PDB entry 7F1Q | electron microscopy, 2.90 A resolution | chains A and B of the 4 polymer chains in the assembly

[Chain A]
Name: Guanine nucleotide-binding protein G(i) subunit alpha-1
Source organism: Homo sapiens
UniProt: P63096 (GNAI1_HUMAN); residues 1-354 here = UniProt positions 1-354
Sequence (354 residues; numbered 1 to 354; the number before each row is that of its first residue):
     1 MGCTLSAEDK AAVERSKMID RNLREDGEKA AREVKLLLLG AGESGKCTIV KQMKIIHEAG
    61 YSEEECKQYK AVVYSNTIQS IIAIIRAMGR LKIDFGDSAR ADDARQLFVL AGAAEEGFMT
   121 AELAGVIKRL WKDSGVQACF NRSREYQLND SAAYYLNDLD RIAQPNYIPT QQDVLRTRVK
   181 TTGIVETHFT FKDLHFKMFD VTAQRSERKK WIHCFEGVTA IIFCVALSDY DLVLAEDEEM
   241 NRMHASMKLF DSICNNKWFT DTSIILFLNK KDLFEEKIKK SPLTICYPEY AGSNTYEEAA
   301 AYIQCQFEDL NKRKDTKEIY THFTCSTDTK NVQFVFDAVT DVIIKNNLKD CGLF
Not modelled in the structure: 1-5, 56-181, 234-240
Differences from the reference sequence: engineered mutation Cys-47 (Ser in P63096), Thr-202 (Gly in P63096), Ala-203 (Gly in P63096), Ala-245 (Glu in P63096), Ser-326 (Ala in P63096)
Swiss-Prot annotation at these positions:
  - region: Lys-35 to Lys-46, Thr-48 (G1 motif), Asp-173 to Thr-181 (G2 motif), Phe-196 to Val-201, Gln-204, Arg-205 (G3 motif), Ile-265 to Asp-272 (G4 motif), Thr-324, Cys-325, Thr-327 to Thr-329 (G5 motif)
  - binding site (GTP): Glu-43 to Lys-46, Thr-48, Ser-151, Leu-175 to Thr-181, Asp-200, Val-201, Gln-204, Asn-269 to Asp-272
  - binding site (Mg(2+)): Thr-181
  - modified residue: Arg-178 (ADP-ribosylarginine), Gln-204 (Deamidated glutamine), Cys-351 (ADP-ribosylcysteine)
  - lipidation: Gly-2 (N-myristoyl glycine), Cys-3 (S-palmitoyl cysteine)
  - natural variant: Gly-40 (G40C: In NEDHISB; G40R: In NEDHISB), Gly-45 (G45D: In NEDHISB), Thr-48 (T48I: In NEDHISB; T48K: In NEDHISB), Gln-52 (Q52P: In NEDHISB), Ser-75 (deletion: In NEDHISB; uncertain significance), Gln-172 (deletion: In NEDHISB), Asp-173 (D173V: In NEDHISB), Glu-186 to Phe-189 (deletion: In NEDHISB; uncertain significance), Cys-224 (C224Y: In NEDHISB), Lys-270 (K270N: In NEDHISB; K270R: In NEDHISB), Asp-272 (D272G: In NEDHISB), Val-332 (V332E: In NEDHISB; uncertain significance)
  - mutagenesis: Gly-42 (G42R: Abolishes switch to an activated conformation and dissociation from beta and gamma subunits upon GTP binding. Abolishes interaction with RGS family members), Glu-116 (E116L: Enhances interaction (inactive GDP-bound) with RGS14), Gln-147 (Q147L: Enhances interaction (inactive GDP-bound) with RGS14)

[Chain B]
Name: Guanine nucleotide-binding protein G(I)/G(S)/G(T) subunit beta-1
Source organism: Homo sapiens
UniProt: P62873 (GBB1_HUMAN); residues 1-340 here = UniProt positions 1-340
Sequence (340 residues; row label = number of the first residue in the row):
     1 MSELDQLRQE AEQLKNQIRD ARKACADATL SQITNNIDPV GRIQMRTRRT LRGHLAKIYA
    61 MHWGTDSRLL VSASQDGKLI IWDSYTTNKV HAIPLRSSWV MTCAYAPSGN YVACGGLDNI
   121 CSIYNLKTRE GNVRVSRELA GHTGYLSCCR FLDDNQIVTS SGDTTCALWD IETGQQTTTF
   181 TGHTGDVMSL SLAPDTRLFV SGACDASAKL WDVREGMCRQ TFTGHESDIN AICFFPNGNA
   241 FATGSDDATC RLFDLRADQE LMTYSHDNII CGITSVSFSK SGRLLLAGYD DFNCNVWDAL
   301 KADRAGVLAG HDNRVSCLGV TDDGMAVATG SWDSFLKIWN
Not modelled in the structure: 1-20
Swiss-Prot annotation at these positions:
  - modified residue: Ser-2 (N-acetylserine), His-266 (Phosphohistidine)
  - natural variant: Leu-30 (L30F: In MRD42; uncertain significance), Arg-52 (R52G: In MRD42), Gly-64 (G64V: In MRD42), Asp-76 (D76E: In MRD42; D76G: In MRD42), Gly-77 (G77S: In MRD42), Lys-78 (K78R: In MRD42), Ile-80 (I80N: In MRD42; I80T: In MRD42), His-91 (H91R: In MRD42; uncertain significance), Ala-92 (A92T: In MRD42), Pro-94 (P94S: In MRD42), Leu-95 (L95P: In MRD42), Arg-96 (R96L: In MRD42), 5 further natural variant entries in UniProt

[Interface between chain A and chain B]
Residue-residue contacts (50):
  Val-13(A) / Asn-88(B)
  Arg-15(A) / Val-90(B)  hydrogen bond (side chain-backbone)
  Arg-15(A) / His-91(B)  hydrogen bond
  Ser-16(A) / Asn-88(B)  hydrogen bond
  Ser-16(A) / Lys-89(B)
  Ile-19(A) / Ile-80(B)  hydrophobic
  Ile-19(A) / Lys-89(B)
  Ile-19(A) / Val-90(B)
  Ile-19(A) / His-91(B)
  Ile-19(A) / Ala-92(B)  hydrophobic
  Asp-20(A) / Lys-89(B)  salt bridge
  Leu-23(A) / Gly-53(B)
  Leu-23(A) / Leu-55(B)
  Leu-23(A) / Lys-78(B)
  Leu-23(A) / Ile-80(B)  hydrophobic
  Asp-26(A) / Lys-78(B)
  Gly-27(A) / Leu-55(B)
  Lys-35(A) / Trp-99(B)
  Thr-182(A) / Asp-118(B)  hydrogen bond (backbone-backbone)
  Gly-183(A) / Leu-117(B)
  Gly-183(A) / Asp-118(B)  hydrogen bond (backbone-backbone)
  Gly-183(A) / Asn-119(B)
  Ile-184(A) / Leu-117(B)
  Phe-199(A) / Trp-99(B)
  Ala-203(A) / Thr-143(B)
  Gln-204(A) / Leu-117(B)  hydrogen bond (side chain-backbone)
  Gln-204(A) / Asn-119(B)
  Gln-204(A) / Tyr-145(B)
  Ser-206(A) / Tyr-145(B)
  Ser-206(A) / Gly-162(B)
  Ser-206(A) / Asp-186(B)
  Lys-209(A) / Asp-228(B)  salt bridge
  Lys-210(A) / Tyr-145(B)
  Lys-210(A) / Met-188(B)
  Lys-210(A) / Cys-204(B)
  Lys-210(A) / Asp-228(B)  salt bridge
  Lys-210(A) / Asp-246(B)  salt bridge
  Trp-211(A) / Leu-117(B)  hydrophobic
  His-213(A) / Lys-57(B)  hydrogen bond (backbone-side chain)
  His-213(A) / Tyr-59(B)  hydrogen bond (backbone-side chain)
  His-213(A) / Trp-332(B)
  Cys-214(A) / Tyr-59(B)
  Cys-214(A) / Gln-75(B)
  Cys-214(A) / Trp-99(B)
  Phe-215(A) / Trp-99(B)
  Phe-215(A) / Leu-117(B)  hydrophobic
  Glu-216(A) / Lys-57(B)  salt bridge
  Val-218(A) / Trp-99(B)  hydrophobic
  Trp-258(A) / Arg-314(B)
  Trp-258(A) / Trp-332(B)
Other interface residues (no listed pair), chain A (27 interface residues in all): Ala-12, Arg-24
Other interface residues (no listed pair), chain B (31 interface residues in all): Met-101, Ile-120, Gly-131, Gly-144, Asn-230

[Summary]
27 residues of chain A face 31 of chain B across their interface, with 8 hydrogen bonds and 5 salt bridges.
Polar pairs include Asp-20(A)/Lys-89(B), Lys-209(A)/Asp-228(B) and Lys-210(A)/Asp-228(B). UniProt lists 20
GTP-binding residues, Mg2+-binding residue Thr-181(A) and 3 mutagenesis sites on chain A.
Here chain A is Guanine nucleotide-binding protein G(i) subunit alpha-1 and chain B is Guanine
nucleotide-binding protein G(I)/G(S)/G(T) subunit beta-1, both from Homo sapiens. Entry 7F1Q (Cryo-EM
structure of the chemokine receptor CCR5 in complex with MIP-1a and Gi) was determined by electron microscopy
together with 7F1R, 7F1S and 7F1T from the same study.
